PDB entry 8UH8 | X-ray diffraction, 1.90 A resolution | chain A

# Chain A
Name: ORF1a polyprotein
Source organism: Severe acute respiratory syndrome coronavirus 2
UniProt: A0A8B1J077 (A0A8B1J077_SARS2); residues 1-302 here correspond to UniProt positions 3263-3564 (UniProt number = residue number + 3262)
Chain sequence (302 residues; each row starts with the number of its first residue):
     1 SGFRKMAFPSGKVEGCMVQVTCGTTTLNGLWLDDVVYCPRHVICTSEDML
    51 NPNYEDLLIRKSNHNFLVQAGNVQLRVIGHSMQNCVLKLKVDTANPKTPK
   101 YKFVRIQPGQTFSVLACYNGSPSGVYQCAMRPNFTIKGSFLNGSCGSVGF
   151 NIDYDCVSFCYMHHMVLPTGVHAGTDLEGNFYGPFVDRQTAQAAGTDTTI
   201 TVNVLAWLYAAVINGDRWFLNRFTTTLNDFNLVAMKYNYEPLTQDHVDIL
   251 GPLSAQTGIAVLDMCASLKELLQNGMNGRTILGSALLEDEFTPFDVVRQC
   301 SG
Sequence notes: engineered mutation Val166 (Glu3428 in A0A8B1J077)
From the paper describing this entry:
  - conformationally variable residues: Ser1

# Summary
The paper reports conformational variability at Ser1.
Chain A is ORF1a polyprotein (Severe acute respiratory syndrome coronavirus 2); the structure, Crystal
structure of SARS-CoV-2 main protease E166V (Apo structure), was determined by X-ray diffraction together with
8UH9 and 8UH5 from the same study.
